Entry 6J19 (X-ray diffraction, 1.98 A resolution); this record covers chains A and B.

# Chain A
Protein: ESX-1 secretion system protein EccCb1
From: Mycobacterium tuberculosis (strain ATCC 25618 / H37Rv)
UniProt: P9WNB1 (ECC1B_MYCTU); residues 315-591 here = UniProt positions 315-591
Amino-acid sequence (281 residues; numbered 311 to 591; the number before each row is that of its first residue):
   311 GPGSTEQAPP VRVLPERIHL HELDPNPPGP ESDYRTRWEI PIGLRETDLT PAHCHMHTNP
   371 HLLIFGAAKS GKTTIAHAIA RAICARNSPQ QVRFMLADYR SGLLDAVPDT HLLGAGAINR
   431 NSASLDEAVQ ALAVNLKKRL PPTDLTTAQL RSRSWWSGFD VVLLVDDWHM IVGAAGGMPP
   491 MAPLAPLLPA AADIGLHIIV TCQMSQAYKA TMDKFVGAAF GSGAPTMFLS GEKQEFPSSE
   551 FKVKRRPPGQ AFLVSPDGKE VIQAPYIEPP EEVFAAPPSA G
Unresolved in the structure: 311-319, 581-591
Sequence notes: expression tag (311-314)
Bound ions: Mg2+: Thr383 (together with ATP)
Residues lining bound ligands: ATP (adenosine-5'-triphosphate): Glu326, Arg327, Ala377, Ala378, Lys379, Ser380, Gly381, Lys382, Thr383, Thr384, Ile385, Arg410, Asp477, Pro558, Gly559, Gln573, Ala574, Pro575, Tyr576
Swiss-Prot annotation at these positions:
  - binding site (ATP): Gly376 to Thr383
From the paper describing this entry:
  - conformationally variable residues (loop rearrangement, side-chain flip): Leu423, Gly424

# Chain B
Protein: ESAT-6-like protein EsxB
From: Mycobacterium tuberculosis (strain ATCC 25618 / H37Rv)
UniProt: P9WNK5 (ESXB_MYCTU); numbering as in UniProt (aligned over 1-100)
Amino-acid sequence (104 residues; numbered -3 to 100; the number before each row is that of its first residue; numbers below 1 keep their minus sign (Gly-3 is residue -3)):
    -3 GPGSMAEMKT DAATLAQEAG NFERISGDLK TQIDQVESTA GSLQGQWRGA AGTAAQAAVV
    57 RFQEAANKQK QELDEISTNI RQAGVQYSRA DEEQQQALSS QMGF
Unresolved in the structure: -3 to 86
Sequence notes: expression tag (-3 to 0)
Swiss-Prot annotation at these positions:
  - region: Asp87 to Phe100 (Required for ESAT-6/CFP-10 complex to bind to host macrophage and monocytes)
  - modified residue: Ala2 (N-acetylalanine)

# Interface between chain A and chain B
Pairs across the interface - 22 pairs, chain A then chain B:
  Leu423(A) - Met98(B)
  Gly424(A) - Gln97(B)
  Gly424(A) - Met98(B)
  Ala425(A) - Leu94(B)  hydrophobic
  Ala425(A) - Gln97(B)
  Ala425(A) - Met98(B)
  Glu437(A) - Leu94(B)
  Ala441(A) - Leu94(B)  hydrophobic
  Ala441(A) - Ser95(B)
  Ala441(A) - Met98(B)
  Leu442(A) - Met98(B)  hydrophobic
  Leu442(A) - Phe100(B)  hydrophobic
  Val444(A) - Ser95(B)
  Asn445(A) - Ser95(B)  hydrogen bond (side chain-backbone)
  Asn445(A) - Met98(B)
  Asn445(A) - Phe100(B)
  Leu446(A) - Phe100(B)  hydrophobic
  Arg449(A) - Phe100(B)
  Phe469(A) - Met98(B)
  Phe469(A) - Gly99(B)
  Phe469(A) - Phe100(B)  hydrophobic
  Val471(A) - Phe100(B)  hydrophobic
Other interface residues (no listed pair), chain A (14 interface residues in all): Gly426, Ala438
From the paper, about this interface:
  - specific contacts: Leu423(A)-Met98(B), Ala425(A)-Met98(B), Glu437(A)-Leu94(B), Ala441(A)-Leu94(B), Leu442(A)-Phe100(B) (hydrophobic contact), Leu442(A)-Met98(B), Asn445(A)-Phe100(B), Leu446(A)-Phe100(B) (hydrophobic contact), Arg449(A)-Phe100(B), Phe469(A)-Phe100(B), Val471(A)-Phe100(B) (hydrophobic contact)
  - interface residues, chain A: Gly424(A)
  - hot spots on chain B (mutagenesis) - L94A, M98A, F100A, F100I: abolished binding to ESX-1 secretion system protein EccCb1 (chain A)

# Summary
14 residues of chain A and 6 residues of chain B are in contact, with 1 hydrogen bond. Its one hydrogen-bonded
contact is Asn445(A)-Ser95(B). The paper describes contacts between Leu423(A) and Met98(B), Ala425(A) and
Met98(B) and Glu437(A) and Leu94(B) among others; hydrophobic contacts between Leu442(A) and Phe100(B),
Leu446(A) and Phe100(B) and Val471(A) and Phe100(B). The paper reports that L94A, M98A and F100A of chain B,
among others, abolish binding to ESX-1 secretion system protein EccCb1 (chain A); the interface residue
Gly424(A).
Chain A is ESX-1 secretion system protein EccCb1 and chain B is ESAT-6-like protein EsxB, both from
Mycobacterium tuberculosis (strain ATCC 25618 / H37Rv); the structure, ATPase, was determined by X-ray
diffraction together with 6J17, 6J18 and 6JD4 from the same study.
